Entry 4A69 (X-ray diffraction, 2.06 A resolution); this record covers chains A and C.

[Chain A]
Name: Histone deacetylase 3,
From: Homo sapiens
Notes: EC 3.5.1.98
Reference sequence: O15379 (HDAC3_HUMAN); residue numbers follow UniProt; this construct covers 1-376
Sequence (376 residues; numbered 1 to 376; the number before each row is that of its first residue):
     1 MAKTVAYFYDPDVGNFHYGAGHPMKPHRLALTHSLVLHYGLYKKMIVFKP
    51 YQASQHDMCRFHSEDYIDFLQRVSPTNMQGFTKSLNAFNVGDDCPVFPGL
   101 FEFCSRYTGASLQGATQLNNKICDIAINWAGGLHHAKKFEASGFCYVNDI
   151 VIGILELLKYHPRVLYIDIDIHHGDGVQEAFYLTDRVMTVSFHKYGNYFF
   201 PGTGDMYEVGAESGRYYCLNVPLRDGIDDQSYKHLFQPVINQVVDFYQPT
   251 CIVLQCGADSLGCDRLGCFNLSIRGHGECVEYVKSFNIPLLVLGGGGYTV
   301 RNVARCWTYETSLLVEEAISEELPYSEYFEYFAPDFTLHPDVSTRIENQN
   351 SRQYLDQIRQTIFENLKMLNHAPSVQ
Not modelled in the structure: 1, 371-376
Metal / ion sites: K+ site 1: Asp168, Asp170, His172, Ser191, Phe192; Zn2+: Asp170, His172, Asp259 (together with acetate ion); K+ site 2: Phe181, Thr184, Val187, Tyr217
Ligand contacts: D-myo inositol 1,4,5,6 tetrakisphosphate (I0P): His17, Ala20, Gly21, His22, Lys25, Arg265, Val300, Arg301, Tyr331
UniProt features mapped onto this chain:
  - active site: His135
  - binding site (1D-myo-inositol 1,4,5,6-tetrakisphosphate): His17, Gly21, Lys25, Arg265
  - binding site (Zn(2+)): Asp170, His172, Asp259
Reported in the primary citation:
  - binding site for D-myo inositol 1,4,5,6 tetrakisphosphate: His17, Gly21, Lys25, Arg265, Arg301
  - binding site for acetate ion: His134
  - mutagenesis - H17C/G21A/K25I: abolished catalytic activity
  - mutagenesis - H17C/G21A/K25I: abolished binding to Nuclear receptor corepressor 2 (chain C)

[Chain C]
Name: Nuclear receptor corepressor 2
From: Homo sapiens
Reference sequence: Q9Y618 (NCOR2_HUMAN); residue numbers follow UniProt; this construct covers 389-480
Sequence (94 residues; numbered 387 to 480; the number before each row is that of its first residue):
   387 GAMRQLAVIPPMLYDADQQRIKFINMNGLMADPMKVYKDRQVMNMWSEQE
   437 KETFREKFMQHPKNFGLIASFLERKTVAECVLYYYLTKKNENYK
Not modelled in the structure: 387-407, 477-480
Sequence notes: expression tag (387-388)
Ligand contacts: D-myo inositol 1,4,5,6 tetrakisphosphate (I0P): Lys449, Tyr470, Tyr471, Lys474, Lys475
UniProt features mapped onto this chain:
  - binding site (1D-myo-inositol 1,4,5,6-tetrakisphosphate): Lys449, Tyr470, Tyr471
Reported in the primary citation:
  - binding site for D-myo inositol 1,4,5,6 tetrakisphosphate: Lys449, Tyr470, Tyr471, Lys474, Lys475

[How chain A and chain C interact]
Contacting residue pairs - 40 pairs, chain A then chain C:
  Tyr9(A) with Met416(C); Pro419(C); Tyr423(C)
  Pro11(A) with Arg426(C)
  Asp12(A) with Arg426(C), salt bridge
  Asn15(A) with Ala464(C); Val467(C); Leu468(C)
  Phe16(A) with Val467(C)
  His17(A) with Lys449(C); Phe451(C); Tyr471(C)
  Lys25(A) with Tyr471(C)
  His27(A) with Leu468(C); Tyr471(C)
  Ser34(A) with Tyr423(C), hydrogen bond
  Leu37(A) with Pro419(C), hydrophobic; Met420(C); Tyr423(C), hydrophobic
  His38(A) with Met420(C); Tyr423(C)
  Ile46(A) with Leu415(C), hydrophobic
  Val47(A) with Leu415(C); Met416(C), hydrogen bond (backbone-backbone); Pro419(C), hydrophobic
  Phe48(A) with Gly414(C); Leu415(C), hydrophobic
  Lys49(A) with Gly414(C), hydrogen bond (backbone-backbone); Met416(C)
  Pro98(A) with Val463(C), hydrophobic
  Glu327(A) with Tyr423(C), hydrogen bond; Gln427(C); Leu472(C)
  Tyr328(A) with Leu468(C); Leu472(C)
  Glu330(A) with Lys475(C); Asn476(C), hydrogen bond
  Tyr331(A) with Tyr471(C), hydrogen bond (side chain-backbone); Lys474(C); Lys475(C)
Other interface residues (no listed pair), chain A (23 interface residues in all): Gly14, Ala20, Tyr42
Other interface residues (no listed pair), chain C (24 interface residues in all): Ile410, Asn413, Val422, Pro448, Gly452
The authors on this interface:
  - pairs named by the authors: Lys449(C)-Lys25(A)
  - interface residues, chain A: Tyr9(A)

[Summary]
The interface between chain A and chain C involves 23 residues on one side and 24 on the other, with 6
hydrogen bonds and 1 salt bridge. Polar pairs include Asp12(A)-Arg426(C), Ser34(A)-Tyr423(C) and
Glu327(A)-Tyr423(C). The authors report a contact between Lys449(C) and Lys25(A). From the paper: a binding
site for D-myo inositol 1,4,5,6 tetrakisphosphate at His17(A), Gly21(A) and Lys449(C) among others;
H17C/G21A/K25I of chain A abolish catalytic activity.
Chain A is Histone deacetylase 3, and chain C is Nuclear receptor corepressor 2, both from Homo sapiens; the
structure, Structure of HDAC3 bound to corepressor and inositol tetraphosphate, was determined by X-ray
diffraction.
